PDB entry 4GNC | X-ray diffraction, 1.75 A resolution | chain A

[Chain A]
Name: Regucalcin
Source organism: Homo sapiens
Notes: EC 3.1.1.17
Reference sequence: Q15493 (RGN_HUMAN); numbering as in UniProt (aligned over 1-299)
Sequence (299 residues; numbered 1 to 299; the number before each row is that of its first residue):
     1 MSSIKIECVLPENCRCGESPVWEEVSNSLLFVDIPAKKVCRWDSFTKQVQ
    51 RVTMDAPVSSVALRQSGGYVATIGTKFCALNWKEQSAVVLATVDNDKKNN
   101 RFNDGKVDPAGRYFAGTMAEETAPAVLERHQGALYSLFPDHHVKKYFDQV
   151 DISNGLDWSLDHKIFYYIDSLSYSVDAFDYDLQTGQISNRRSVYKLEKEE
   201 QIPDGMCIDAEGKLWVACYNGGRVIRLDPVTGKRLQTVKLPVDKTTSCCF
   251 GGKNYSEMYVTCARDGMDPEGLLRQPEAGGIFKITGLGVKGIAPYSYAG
Unresolved in the structure: 1
Metal / ion sites: Ca2+: Glu-18, Asp-104, Asn-154, Asp-204 (together with 1,5-anhydro-D-glucitol)
Small-molecule neighbours:
  - 1,5-anhydro-D-glucitol (ASO), molecule 1: Cys-16, Glu-18, Ile-34, Arg-101, Asn-103, Asp-104, Met-118, Asn-154, Asp-204, Tyr-219, Thr-246
  - 1,5-anhydro-D-glucitol (ASO), molecule 2: Ala-210, Asn-254, Tyr-255, Lys-290, Gly-291, Ile-292, Ala-293
Swiss-Prot annotation at these positions:
  - active site: Asp-204 (Proton donor/acceptor)
  - binding site (a divalent metal cation): Glu-18, Asn-154, Asp-204
  - binding site (substrate): Arg-101, Asn-103, Glu-121
  - modified residue (N6-succinyllysine): Lys-144, Lys-244, Lys-253
Reported in the primary citation:
  - binding site for 1,5-anhydro-D-glucitol: Arg-101, Asn-103
  - conformationally variable residues (side-chain flip): Asp-104
  - Ca2+ coordination: Asp-104

[In short]
Ligands of chain A: 1,5-anhydro-D-glucitol. Glu-18, Asp-104, Asn-154 and Asp-204 form the Ca2+ site. UniProt
lists active-site residue Asp-204, 3 divalent metal cation-binding residues and 3 substrate-binding residues.
From the paper: a binding site for 1,5-anhydro-D-glucitol at Arg-101 and Asn-103; Ca2+ coordination by
Asp-104.
Chain A is Regucalcin (Homo sapiens); the structure, human SMP30/GNL-1,5-AG complex, was determined by X-ray
diffraction (same publication as 4GN7, 4GN8, 4GN9, 4GNA and 4GNB).
